Entry 8EZB (electron microscopy, 8.90 A resolution (very low resolution: no residue pairs are listed; an interface is given only as per-side residue counts)); this record covers chains H and I of the 20 polymer chains in the assembly.

== Chain H (and I) ==
Protein: Non-homologous end-joining factor 1
Source organism: Homo sapiens
Notes: chain I of this document is another copy of the same molecule, construct and numbering; everything in this record applies to it too
UniProtKB: Q9H9Q4 (NHEJ1_HUMAN); the author numbering skips numbers that UniProt does not, so the offset changes along the chain: 1-224 = UniProt 1-224; 226-300 = UniProt 225-299
Amino-acid sequence (299 residues; numbered 1 to 300; 1 number in that range is skipped by the numbering (no residue carries it; nothing is unmodelled there); the number before each row is that of its first residue):
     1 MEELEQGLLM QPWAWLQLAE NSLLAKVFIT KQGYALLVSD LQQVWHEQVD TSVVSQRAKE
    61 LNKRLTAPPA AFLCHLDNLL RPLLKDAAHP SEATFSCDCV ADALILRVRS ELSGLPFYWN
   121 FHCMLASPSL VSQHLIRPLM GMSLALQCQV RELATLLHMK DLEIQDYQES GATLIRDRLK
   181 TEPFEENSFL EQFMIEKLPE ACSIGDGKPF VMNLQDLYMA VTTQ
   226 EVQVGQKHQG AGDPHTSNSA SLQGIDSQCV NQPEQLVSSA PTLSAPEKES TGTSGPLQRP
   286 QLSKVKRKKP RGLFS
Disordered / not traced: 85-92, 226-293 (chain I: 80-92, 226-293)
UniProt features mapped onto this chain:
  - motif: V290 to S300 (XLM)
  - site: L115 (Leu-lock)
  - modified residue: S132 (Phosphoserine), S203 (Phosphoserine), S246 (Phosphoserine), S252 (Phosphoserine), S264 (Phosphoserine), T267 (Phosphothreonine), S288 (Phosphoserine)

== Chain H / chain I interface ==
At this resolution (9 A) residue pairs are not listed: 66 residues of chain H and 68 of chain I lie at the interface.

== In short ==
66 residues of chain H face 68 of chain I across their interface.
Chain H and chain I are both Non-homologous end-joining factor 1 (Homo sapiens); the structure, NHEJ
Long-range complex with ATP, was determined by electron microscopy, deposited together with 8EZ9 and 8EZA.
